Entry 6PIF (electron microscopy, 3.40 A resolution); this record covers chains G and 1 of the 11 polymer chains in the assembly.

Chain G:
Name: cas5_8 naturally occurring fusion protein
Source organism: Vibrio cholerae
Chain sequence (521 residues; numbered 4 to 631; 107 numbers in that range are skipped by the numbering (no residue carries them; nothing is unmodelled there); the number before each row is that of its first residue):
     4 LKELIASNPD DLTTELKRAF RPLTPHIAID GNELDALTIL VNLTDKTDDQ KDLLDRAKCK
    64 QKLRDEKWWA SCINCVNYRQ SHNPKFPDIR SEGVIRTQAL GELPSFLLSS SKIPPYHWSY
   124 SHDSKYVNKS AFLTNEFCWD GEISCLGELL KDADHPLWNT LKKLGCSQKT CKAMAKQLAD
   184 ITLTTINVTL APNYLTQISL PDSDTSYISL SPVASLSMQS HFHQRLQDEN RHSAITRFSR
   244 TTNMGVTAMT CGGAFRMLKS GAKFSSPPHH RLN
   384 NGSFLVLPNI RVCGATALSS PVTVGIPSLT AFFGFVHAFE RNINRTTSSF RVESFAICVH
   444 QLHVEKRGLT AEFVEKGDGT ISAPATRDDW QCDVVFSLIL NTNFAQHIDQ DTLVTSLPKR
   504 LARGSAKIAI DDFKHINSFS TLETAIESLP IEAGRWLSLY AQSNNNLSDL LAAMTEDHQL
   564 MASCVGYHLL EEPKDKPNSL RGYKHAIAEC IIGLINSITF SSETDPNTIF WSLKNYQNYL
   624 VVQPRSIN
From the paper describing this entry:
  - binding site for guide RNA (chain 1): Arg424, Arg584

Chain 1:
Molecule: guide RNA
Source organism: Vibrio cholerae
Sequence (60 nucleotides; numbered 1 to 60; the number before each row is that of its first residue):
     1 CUGAUAACUU ACAGGACGCU UUGGCUUCAU UGCUUUUCAG GUGAACUGCC GAGUAGGUAG

Interface between chain G and chain 1:
Contacting residue pairs (44; chain G residue first):
  Phe89(G) - G3(1)  hydrogen bond to the base
  Pro90(G) - G3(1)  base contact
  Leu198(G) - A4(1)  hydrogen bond to the base
  Thr199(G) - G3(1)  hydrogen bond to the base
  Thr199(G) - A4(1)  base contact
  Gln200(G) - A4(1)  hydrogen bond to the base
  Ile201(G) - U2(1)  phosphate contact
  Ile201(G) - G3(1)  phosphate contact
  Ile201(G) - A4(1)  sugar contact
  Ser202(G) - C1(1)  phosphate contact
  Ser202(G) - U2(1)  hydrogen bond to the phosphate
  Leu203(G) - C1(1)  phosphate contact
  Tyr210(G) - C1(1)  base contact
  Pro215(G) - G3(1)  base contact
  Val216(G) - G3(1)  base contact
  Ala217(G) - G3(1)  hydrogen bond to the base
  Ser403(G) - G3(1)  hydrogen bond to the base
  Pro404(G) - G3(1)  base contact
  Ser411(G) - G3(1)  hydrogen bond to the phosphate
  Thr413(G) - G3(1)  phosphate contact
  Ala414(G) - U2(1)  base contact
  Ala414(G) - G3(1)  hydrogen bond to the phosphate
  Gly417(G) - U2(1)  sugar contact
  Phe418(G) - U2(1)  base contact
  His420(G) - C1(1)  sugar contact
  Arg424(G) - C1(1)  hydrogen bond to the base
  Leu452(G) - A7(1)  base contact
  Thr453(G) - A7(1)  hydrogen bond to the sugar
  Thr453(G) - C8(1)  sugar contact
  Thr453(G) - U9(1)  hydrogen bond to the phosphate
  Ala454(G) - A7(1)  base contact
  Glu455(G) - A6(1)  hydrogen bond to the sugar
  Pro501(G) - U2(1)  base contact
  Arg503(G) - U2(1)  hydrogen bond to the base
  Arg503(G) - A4(1)  sugar contact
  Arg503(G) - U5(1)  salt bridge to the phosphate
  Leu504(G) - U2(1)  base contact
  Ala505(G) - U2(1)  hydrogen bond to the sugar
  Arg506(G) - A4(1)  salt bridge to the phosphate
  Tyr570(G) - G3(1)  hydrogen bond to the phosphate
  Leu583(G) - A4(1)  base contact
  Arg584(G) - C1(1)  base contact
  Arg584(G) - U2(1)  salt bridge to the phosphate
  Tyr586(G) - C1(1)  hydrogen bond to the base
Interface residues without a listed pair, chain G (37 interface residues in all): Thr399, Ala421, Cys593

Summary:
37 residues of chain G face 9 of chain 1 across their interface, with 17 hydrogen bonds and 3 salt bridges.
Polar contacts include Phe89(G)-G3(1), Leu198(G)-A4(1) and Thr199(G)-G3(1). The paper reports a binding site
for guide RNA (chain 1) at Arg424(G) and Arg584(G).
Chain G is cas5_8 naturally occurring fusion protein and chain 1 is guide RNA, both from Vibrio cholerae; the
structure, V. cholerae TniQ-Cascade complex, open conformation, was determined by electron microscopy together
with 6PIG and 6PIJ from the same study.
